PDB entry 8WYC | electron microscopy, 3.00 A resolution | chains C and D of the 6 polymer chains in the assembly

== Chain C (and D) ==
Name: SIR2-like domain-containing protein
Source organism: Bacillus subtilis
Notes: chain D of this document is another copy of the same molecule, construct and numbering; everything in this record applies to it too
UniProt: D4G637 (D4G637_BACNB); numbering as in UniProt (aligned over 1-1005)
Amino-acid sequence (1005 residues; row label = number of the first residue in the row):
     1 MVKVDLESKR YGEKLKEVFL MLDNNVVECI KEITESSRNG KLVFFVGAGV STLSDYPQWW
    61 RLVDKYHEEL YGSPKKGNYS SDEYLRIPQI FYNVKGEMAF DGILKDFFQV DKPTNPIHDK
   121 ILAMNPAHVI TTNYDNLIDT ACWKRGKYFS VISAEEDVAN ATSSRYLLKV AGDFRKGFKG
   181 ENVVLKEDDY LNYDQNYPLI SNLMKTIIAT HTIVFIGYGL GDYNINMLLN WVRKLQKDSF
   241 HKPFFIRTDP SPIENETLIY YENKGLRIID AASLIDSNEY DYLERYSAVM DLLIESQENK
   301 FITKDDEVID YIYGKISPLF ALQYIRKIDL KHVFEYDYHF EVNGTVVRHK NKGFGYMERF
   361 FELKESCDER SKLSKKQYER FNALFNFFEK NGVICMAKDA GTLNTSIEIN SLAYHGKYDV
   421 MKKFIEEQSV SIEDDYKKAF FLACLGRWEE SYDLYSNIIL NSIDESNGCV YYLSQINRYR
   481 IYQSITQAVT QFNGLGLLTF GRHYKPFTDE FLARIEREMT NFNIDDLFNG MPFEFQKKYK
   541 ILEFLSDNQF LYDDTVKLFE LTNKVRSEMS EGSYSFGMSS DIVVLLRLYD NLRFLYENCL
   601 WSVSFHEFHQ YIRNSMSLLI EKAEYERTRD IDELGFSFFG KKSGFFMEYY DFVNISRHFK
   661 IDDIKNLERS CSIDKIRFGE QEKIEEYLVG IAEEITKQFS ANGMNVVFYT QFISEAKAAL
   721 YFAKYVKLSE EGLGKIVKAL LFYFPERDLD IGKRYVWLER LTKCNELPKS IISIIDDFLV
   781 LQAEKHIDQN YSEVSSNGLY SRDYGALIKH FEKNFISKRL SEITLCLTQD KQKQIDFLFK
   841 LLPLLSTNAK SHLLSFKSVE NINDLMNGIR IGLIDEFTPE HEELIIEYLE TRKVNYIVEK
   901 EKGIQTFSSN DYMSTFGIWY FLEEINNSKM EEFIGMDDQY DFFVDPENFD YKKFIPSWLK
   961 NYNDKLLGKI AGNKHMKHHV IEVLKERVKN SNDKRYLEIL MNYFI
Disordered / not traced: 1-21, 73-78, 299-1005 (chain D: 1-21, 75-78, 299-1005)
Differences from the reference sequence: engineered mutation Ala-171 (His in D4G637)
Ligand contacts: NAD (nicotinamide-adenine-dinucleotide): Gly-49, Thr-52, Leu-53, Gln-58, Trp-60, Tyr-79, Tyr-84, Gly-217, Tyr-218, Gly-219, Thr-248, Asp-249, Tyr-280, Tyr-282, Tyr-286
From the paper describing this entry:
  - binding site for NAD: Thr-52, Trp-60, Thr-248, Tyr-282
  - mutagenesis - W59A, D135A, Y282A (about 50%): decreased catalytic activity on NAD
  - mutagenesis - T52A, W60A, T248A: unchanged catalytic activity on NAD
  - mutagenesis - Y282A: decreased catalytic activity with Bacillus phage SPR Tube protein

== Interface between chain C and chain D ==
Residue-residue contacts (28):
  Glu-155(C) / Gln-236(D)
  Glu-156(C) / Gln-236(D)  hydrogen bond
  Val-158(C) / Thr-210(D)
  Ala-159(C) / Ser-239(D)
  Ala-159(C) / His-241(D)
  Leu-199(C) / Ala-209(D)  hydrophobic
  Leu-199(C) / Trp-231(D)  hydrophobic
  Leu-199(C) / Leu-235(D)  hydrophobic
  Leu-199(C) / Ser-239(D)
  Asn-202(C) / Asn-202(D)
  Asn-202(C) / Thr-206(D)  hydrogen bond (backbone-side chain)
  Asn-202(C) / Trp-231(D)
  Leu-203(C) / Thr-206(D)
  Lys-205(C) / Asn-202(D)
  Thr-206(C) / Asn-202(D)  hydrogen bond (side chain-backbone)
  Thr-206(C) / Leu-203(D)
  Thr-206(C) / Thr-206(D)  hydrogen bond
  Ala-209(C) / Ala-159(D)
  Ala-209(C) / Leu-199(D)  hydrophobic
  Thr-210(C) / Val-158(D)
  Trp-231(C) / Leu-199(D)  hydrophobic
  Leu-235(C) / Pro-198(D)  hydrophobic
  Leu-235(C) / Leu-199(D)  hydrophobic
  Gln-236(C) / Glu-155(D)
  Gln-236(C) / Asn-196(D)
  Ser-239(C) / Ala-159(D)
  Phe-240(C) / Ala-159(D)  hydrophobic
  His-241(C) / Ala-159(D)
Interface residues without a listed pair, chain C (22 interface residues in all): Lys-41, Asn-160, Tyr-166, Pro-198, Lys-234
Interface residues without a listed pair, chain D (23 interface residues in all): Glu-156, Asn-160, Ala-161, Tyr-166, Gln-195, Lys-205, Phe-240

== Overview ==
22 residues of chain C and 23 residues of chain D are in contact; the contacts include 4 hydrogen bonds. Polar
pairs include Glu-156(C)/Gln-236(D), Asn-202(C)/Thr-206(D) and Thr-206(C)/Thr-206(D). The paper reports a
binding site for NAD at Thr-52(C), Trp-60(C) and Thr-248(C) among others; W59A, D135A and Y282A of chain C
reduce catalytic activity on NAD; 6 substitutions were tested in all.
Both chains are SIR2-like domain-containing protein (Bacillus subtilis). Entry 8WYC (Cryo-EM structure of DSR2
(H171A)-tube-NAD+ (partial) complex) was determined by electron microscopy, deposited together with 8WYA,
8WYB, 8WYD, 8WYE and 8WYF.
